PDB entry 9CI7 | X-ray diffraction, 2.10 A resolution | chains A and B

[Chain A]
Protein: Serine/threonine-protein phosphatase 1 regulatory subunit 10
Organism: Rattus norvegicus
Reference sequence: O55000 (PP1RA_RAT); numbering as in UniProt (aligned over 5-160)
Chain sequence (159 residues; numbered 2 to 160; the number before each row is that of its first residue):
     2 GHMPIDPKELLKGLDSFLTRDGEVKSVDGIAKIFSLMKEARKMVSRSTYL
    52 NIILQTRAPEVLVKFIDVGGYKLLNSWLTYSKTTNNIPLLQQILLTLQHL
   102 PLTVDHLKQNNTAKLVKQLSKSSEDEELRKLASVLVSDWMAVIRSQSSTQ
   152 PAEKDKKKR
Disordered / not traced: 148-160
Construct notes: expression tag (2-4); engineered mutation Ser-48 (Cys in O55000)
Ion coordination: Zn2+: His-3, His-100 (shared with His-569(B) of chain B)
What the authors report for this chain:
  - mutagenesis - L12E/K43E/V45D: abolished binding to TOX high mobility group box family member 4 (chain B)

[Chain B]
Protein: TOX high mobility group box family member 4
Organism: Homo sapiens
Reference sequence: O94842 (TOX4_HUMAN); numbering as in UniProt (aligned over 571-621)
Chain sequence (54 residues; numbered 568 to 621; the number before each row is that of its first residue):
   568 GHMRCVRSGCENPPIVSKDWDNEYCSNECVVKHSRDVFLAWVASRNSNTV
   618 VFVK
Disordered / not traced: 621
Construct notes: expression tag (568-570); engineered mutation Ser-601 (Cys in O94842)
Ion coordination: Zn2+ site 1: His-569 (shared with His-3(A), His-100(A) of chain A); Zn2+ site 2: Cys-572, Cys-577, Cys-592, Cys-596
What the authors report for this chain:
  - Zn2+ coordination: Cys-572, Cys-577, Cys-592, Cys-596

[Chain A / chain B interface]
Residue-residue contacts (47):
  His-3(A) / His-569(B)  hydrogen bond
  His-3(A) / Asp-588(B)
  Met-4(A) / Asp-588(B)
  Pro-5(A) / Asp-588(B)
  Pro-5(A) / Glu-590(B)
  Pro-8(A) / Val-604(B)  hydrophobic
  Lys-9(A) / Val-604(B)
  Leu-12(A) / Phe-605(B)  hydrophobic
  Leu-12(A) / Trp-608(B)
  Asp-16(A) / Trp-608(B)
  Asp-16(A) / Arg-612(B)  salt bridge
  Leu-19(A) / Trp-608(B)  hydrophobic
  Leu-19(A) / Arg-612(B)  hydrogen bond (backbone-side chain)
  Thr-20(A) / Trp-608(B)
  Thr-20(A) / Arg-612(B)  hydrogen bond (backbone-side chain)
  Arg-21(A) / Val-609(B)
  Arg-21(A) / Arg-612(B)
  Arg-21(A) / Asn-613(B)  hydrogen bond
  Asp-22(A) / Phe-605(B)
  Asp-22(A) / Val-609(B)
  Asp-22(A) / Asn-613(B)
  Gly-23(A) / Phe-605(B)
  Gly-23(A) / Trp-608(B)
  Lys-43(A) / Lys-585(B)  hydrogen bond (side chain-backbone)
  Lys-43(A) / Asp-586(B)
  Lys-43(A) / Trp-587(B)  hydrogen bond (side chain-backbone)
  Lys-43(A) / Asp-588(B)  salt bridge
  Met-44(A) / Asp-586(B)  hydrogen bond (backbone-backbone)
  Met-44(A) / Asn-594(B)
  Met-44(A) / Val-597(B)  hydrophobic
  Met-44(A) / Val-598(B)  hydrophobic
  Val-45(A) / Tyr-591(B)
  Val-45(A) / Val-597(B)  hydrophobic
  Val-45(A) / Ser-601(B)
  Ser-48(A) / Val-598(B)
  Ser-48(A) / Ser-601(B)
  Thr-49(A) / Ser-601(B)
  Asn-52(A) / Ser-601(B)
  Asn-52(A) / Phe-605(B)
  Ile-53(A) / Phe-605(B)  hydrophobic
  Gln-56(A) / Phe-605(B)
  Tyr-81(A) / Lys-585(B)
  Tyr-81(A) / Asp-586(B)  hydrogen bond
  Asn-87(A) / Asn-594(B)  hydrogen bond
  Pro-89(A) / Asn-594(B)
  Pro-89(A) / Glu-595(B)
  Pro-89(A) / Val-598(B)  hydrophobic
Also at the interface, not in a pair above, chain A (29 interface residues in all): Ile-6, Lys-13, Thr-85, Asn-86, Leu-90, Gln-93
Also at the interface, not in a pair above, chain B (20 interface residues in all): His-600, Arg-602
The authors on this interface:
  - pairs named by the authors: Lys-43(A)/Asp-586(B), Trp-587(B)/Met-44(A)
  - interface residues, chain A: Pro-8(A), Leu-12(A), Asp-16(A), Leu-19(A), Arg-21(A), Asp-22(A), Lys-43(A), Met-44(A), Val-45(A), Ile-53(A), Tyr-81(A), Pro-89(A), Leu-90(A)
  - interface residues, chain B: Lys-585(B), Trp-587(B), Asp-588(B), Tyr-591(B), Val-597(B), Val-598(B), Val-604(B), Phe-605(B), Trp-608(B), Val-609(B), Arg-612(B), Asn-613(B)

[In short]
Chain A and chain B form an interface of 29 and 20 residues respectively, with 9 hydrogen bonds and 2 salt
bridges. Among the polar pairs are Asp-16(A)/Arg-612(B), Lys-43(A)/Asp-588(B) and His-3(A)/His-569(B). The
paper describes contacts between Lys-43(A) and Asp-586(B) and Trp-587(B) and Met-44(A). The paper reports that
L12E/K43E/V45D of chain A abolish binding to TOX high mobility group box family member 4 (chain B); interface
residues Pro-8(A), Leu-12(A) and Lys-585(B) among others.
Chain A is Serine/threonine-protein phosphatase 1 regulatory subunit 10 (Rattus norvegicus) and chain B is TOX
high mobility group box family member 4 (Homo sapiens); the structure, Structure of PNUTS:Tox4 complex, was
determined by X-ray diffraction.
